8Z0A - chains A and E of the 8 polymer chains in the assembly; structure by electron microscopy, 2.84 A resolution.

== Chain A ==
Molecule: Glycogen [starch] synthase, muscle
Organism: Homo sapiens
Notes: EC 2.4.1.11
UniProtKB: P13807 (GYS1_HUMAN); numbering as in UniProt (aligned over 1-737)
Sequence (762 residues; row label = number of the first residue in the row; numbers below 1 keep their minus sign (Met-24 is residue -24)):
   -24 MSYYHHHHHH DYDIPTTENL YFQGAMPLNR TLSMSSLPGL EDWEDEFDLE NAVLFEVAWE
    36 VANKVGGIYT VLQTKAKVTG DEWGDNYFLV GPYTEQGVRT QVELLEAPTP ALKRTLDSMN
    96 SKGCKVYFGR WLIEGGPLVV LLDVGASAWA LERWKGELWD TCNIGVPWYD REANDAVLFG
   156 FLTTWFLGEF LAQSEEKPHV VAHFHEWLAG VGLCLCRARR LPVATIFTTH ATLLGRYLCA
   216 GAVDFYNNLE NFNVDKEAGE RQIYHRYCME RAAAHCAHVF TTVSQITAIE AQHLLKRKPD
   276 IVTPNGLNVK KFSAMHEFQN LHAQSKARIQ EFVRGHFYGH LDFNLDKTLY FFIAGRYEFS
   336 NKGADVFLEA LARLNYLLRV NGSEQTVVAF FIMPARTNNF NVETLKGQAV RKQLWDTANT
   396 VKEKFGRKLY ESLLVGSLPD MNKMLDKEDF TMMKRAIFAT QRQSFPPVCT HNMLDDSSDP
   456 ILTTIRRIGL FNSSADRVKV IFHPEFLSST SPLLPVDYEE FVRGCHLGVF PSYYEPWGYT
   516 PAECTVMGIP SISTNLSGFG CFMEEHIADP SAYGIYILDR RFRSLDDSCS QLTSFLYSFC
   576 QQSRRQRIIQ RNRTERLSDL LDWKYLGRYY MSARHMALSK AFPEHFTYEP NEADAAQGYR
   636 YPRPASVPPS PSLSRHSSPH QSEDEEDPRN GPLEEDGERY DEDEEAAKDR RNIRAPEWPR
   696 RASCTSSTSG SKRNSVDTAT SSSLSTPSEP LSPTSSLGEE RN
Not modelled in the structure: -24 to 17, 288-291, 626-737
Sequence notes: initiating methionine (-24); expression tag (-23 to 0)
UniProt features mapped onto this chain:
  - binding site (UDP): Lys39, Arg331, Thr515
  - binding site (UDP-alpha-D-glucose): His205, Arg211, Arg331, Glu510, Trp512, Gly513
  - binding site (alpha-D-glucose 6-phosphate): His291, Glu292, Gln294, His297, Lys301, His501, Arg582, Arg586
  - modified residue: Ser8 (Phosphoserine), Ser11 (Phosphoserine), Ser412 (Phosphoserine), Ser641 (Phosphoserine), Ser645 (Phosphoserine), Ser649 (Phosphoserine), Ser652 (Phosphoserine), Ser653 (Phosphoserine), Ser657 (Phosphoserine), Ser698 (Phosphoserine), Thr700 (Phosphothreonine), Ser710 (Phosphoserine), Thr721 (Phosphothreonine), Ser727 (Phosphoserine), Ser731 (Phosphoserine)
  - natural variant: Gly464 (G464S: In NIDDM)

== Chain E ==
Molecule: Glycogenin-2
Organism: Homo sapiens
Notes: EC 2.4.1.186
UniProtKB: O15488 (GLYG2_HUMAN); numbering as in UniProt; present here: 1-447, 449-501
Sequence (501 residues; row label = number of the first residue in the row):
     1 MSETEFHHGA QAGLELLRSS NSPTSASQSA GMTVTDQAFV TLATNDIYCQ GALVLGQSLR
    61 RHRLTRKLVV LITPQVSSLL RVILSKVFDE VIEVNLIDSA DYIHLAFLKR PELGLTLTKL
   121 HCWTLTHYSK CVFLDADTLV LSNVDELFDR GEFSAAPDPG WPDCFNSGVF VFQPSLHTHK
   181 LLLQHAMEHG SFDGADQGLL NSFFRNWSTT DIHKHLPFIY NLSSNTMYTY SPAFKQFGSS
   241 AKVVHFLGSM KPWNYKYNPQ SGSVLEQGSA SSSQHQAAFL HLWWTVYQNN VLPLYKSVQA
   301 GEARASPGHT LCHSDVGGPC ADSASGVGEP CENSTPSAGV PCANSPLGSN QPAQGLPEPT
   361 QIVDETLSLP EGRRSEDMIA CPETETPAVI TCDPLSQPSP QPADFTETET ILPANKVESV
   421 SSEETFEPSQ ELPAEALRDP SLQDALEVVD LAVSVSQISI EEKVKELSPE EERRKWEEGR
   481 IDYMGKDAFA RIQEKLDRFL Q
Not modelled in the structure: 1-468, 501
Sequence notes: insertion (448)
UniProt features mapped onto this chain:
  - binding site (UDP): Leu42, Thr44, Asn45, Tyr48, Arg110, Asp135, Ala136, Asp137, His245, Gly248, Lys251
  - binding site (UDP-alpha-D-glucose): Leu42, Thr44, Asn45, Tyr48, Arg110, Lys119, Asp135, Ala136, Asp137, Asn166, Ser167, Asp193, Asp196, Gln197, Gly248, Lys251
  - binding site (Mn(2+)): Asp135, Asp137, His245
  - site: Lys119 (Important for catalytic activity)
  - modified residue (Phosphoserine): Ser368, Ser399, Ser459
  - glycosylation: Tyr228 (O-linked (Glc...) tyrosine)
  - natural variant: Gly194 (G194R: Found in a renal cell carcinoma case)
  - mutagenesis: Tyr228 (Y228F: Loss of autoglucosylation), Tyr230 (Y230F: No loss of activity)

== Chain A / chain E interface ==
Pairs across the interface (42; chain A residue first):
  Lys130(A) - Glu477(E)  salt bridge
  Trp134(A) - Arg473(E)  hydrogen bond (backbone-side chain)
  Trp134(A) - Lys495(E)  hydrogen bond (backbone-side chain)
  Asp135(A) - Lys495(E)  hydrogen bond (backbone-side chain)
  Thr136(A) - Lys495(E)
  Cys137(A) - Ile492(E)
  Cys137(A) - Leu496(E)  hydrophobic
  Asn138(A) - Arg473(E)  hydrogen bond
  Asn138(A) - Trp476(E)
  Asn138(A) - Arg491(E)
  Asn138(A) - Ile492(E)
  Asn138(A) - Lys495(E)
  Gly140(A) - Trp476(E)
  Val141(A) - Glu477(E)
  Pro142(A) - Glu477(E)
  Pro142(A) - Glu478(E)
  Pro142(A) - Gly479(E)
  Trp143(A) - Glu477(E)  hydrogen bond (backbone-side chain)
  Trp143(A) - Glu478(E)
  Tyr144(A) - Glu478(E)
  Tyr144(A) - Gly479(E)
  Arg192(A) - Phe499(E)
  Arg192(A) - Leu500(E)
  Ala193(A) - Phe499(E)
  Arg195(A) - Phe499(E)
  Arg195(A) - Leu500(E)
  Asp230(A) - Tyr483(E)
  Lys231(A) - Tyr483(E)
  Gln237(A) - Gly479(E)
  Tyr239(A) - Ile481(E)  hydrophobic
  Tyr239(A) - Tyr483(E)
  Tyr239(A) - Asp487(E)  hydrogen bond (side chain-backbone)
  Tyr239(A) - Ala488(E)
  Tyr239(A) - Phe489(E)
  Cys243(A) - Phe489(E)  hydrophobic
  Cys243(A) - Ile492(E)  hydrophobic
  Arg246(A) - Phe489(E)
  Arg246(A) - Gln493(E)
  Ala247(A) - Phe489(E)
  Ala247(A) - Leu496(E)  hydrophobic
  His250(A) - Asp497(E)  salt bridge
  Cys251(A) - Leu496(E)  hydrophobic
Other interface residues (no listed pair), chain A (27 interface residues in all): Ile139, Arg194, Asn228, Gly234
Other interface residues (no listed pair), chain E (19 interface residues in all): Glu470

== Overview ==
Chain A and chain E form an interface of 27 and 19 residues respectively, with 6 hydrogen bonds and 2 salt
bridges. Polar contacts include Lys130(A)-Glu477(E), His250(A)-Asp497(E) and Trp134(A)-Arg473(E).
Here chain A is Glycogen [starch] synthase, muscle and chain E is Glycogenin-2, both from Homo sapiens. Entry
8Z0A (Human GYS1-GYG2 complex (apo)) was determined by electron microscopy.
